7F3X - chains A and B; structure by electron microscopy, 3.57 A resolution.

Chain A (and B):
Protein: LPCAT3
From: Gallus gallus
Notes: chain B of this document is another copy of the same molecule, construct and numbering; everything in this record applies to it too
Reference sequence: A0A1L1RNG8 (A0A1L1RNG8_CHICK); residues 1-501 here = UniProt positions 1-501
Chain sequence (501 residues; row label = number of the first residue in the row):
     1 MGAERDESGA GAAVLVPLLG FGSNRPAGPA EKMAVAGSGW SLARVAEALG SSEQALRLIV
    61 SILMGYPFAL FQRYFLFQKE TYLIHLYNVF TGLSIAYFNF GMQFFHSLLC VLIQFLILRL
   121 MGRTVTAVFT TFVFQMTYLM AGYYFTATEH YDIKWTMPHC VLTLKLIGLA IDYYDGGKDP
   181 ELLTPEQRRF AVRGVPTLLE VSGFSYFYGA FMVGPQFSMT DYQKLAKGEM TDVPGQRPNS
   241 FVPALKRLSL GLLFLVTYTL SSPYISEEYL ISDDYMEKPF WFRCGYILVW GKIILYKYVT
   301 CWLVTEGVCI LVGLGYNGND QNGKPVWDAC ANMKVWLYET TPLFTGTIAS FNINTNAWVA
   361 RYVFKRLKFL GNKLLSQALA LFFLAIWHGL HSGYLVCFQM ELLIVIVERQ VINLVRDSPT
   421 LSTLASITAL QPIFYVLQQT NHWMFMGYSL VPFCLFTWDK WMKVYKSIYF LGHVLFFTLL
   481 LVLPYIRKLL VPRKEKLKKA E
Unresolved in the structure: 1-41, 491-501
Small-molecule neighbours: L-alfa-lysophosphatidylcholine, lauroyl (LAP; [2-((1-oxododecanoxy-(2-hydroxy-3-propanyl))-phosphonate-oxy)-ethyl]-trimethylammonium): Ala55, Leu58, Ile59, Tyr143, Tyr151, Thr156, Met157, Cys160, Val213, Leu255, Tyr258, Lys297, Tyr298, Cys301, Trp302, Trp387, His388, Tyr394, Phe453
What the authors report for this chain:
  - binding site for L-alfa-lysophosphatidylcholine, lauroyl: Leu58, Ile59, Tyr143, Tyr151, Val213, Tyr298, His388, Tyr394
  - mutagenesis - I59A, K297A: increased catalytic activity
  - contacts within the chain: Tyr151-Lys297 (cation-pi contact)
  - catalytic residues: His388
  - mutagenesis - E401A: abolished catalytic activity

How chain A and chain B interact:
No residue of chain A is in contact with chain B in this assembly.

Overview:
No residue of chain A is in contact with chain B. Ligands of chain A: L-alfa-lysophosphatidylcholine, lauroyl.
The paper reports the catalytic residue His388(A); I59A and K297A of chain A increase catalytic activity.
Chain A and chain B are both LPCAT3 (Gallus gallus); the structure, Lysophospholipid acyltransferase LPCAT3 in
complex with lysophosphatidylcholine, was determined by electron microscopy together with 7EWT and 7F40 from
the same study.
